7TC7 - chains D and C of the 6 polymer chains in the assembly; structure by electron microscopy, 2.90 A resolution.

Chain D:
Molecule: Methane monooxygenase component A alpha chain
Organism: Methylococcus capsulatus
Notes: EC 1.14.13.25
Reference sequence: P22869 (MEMA_METCA); numbering as in UniProt (aligned over 1-527)
Chain sequence (527 residues; each row starts with the number of its first residue):
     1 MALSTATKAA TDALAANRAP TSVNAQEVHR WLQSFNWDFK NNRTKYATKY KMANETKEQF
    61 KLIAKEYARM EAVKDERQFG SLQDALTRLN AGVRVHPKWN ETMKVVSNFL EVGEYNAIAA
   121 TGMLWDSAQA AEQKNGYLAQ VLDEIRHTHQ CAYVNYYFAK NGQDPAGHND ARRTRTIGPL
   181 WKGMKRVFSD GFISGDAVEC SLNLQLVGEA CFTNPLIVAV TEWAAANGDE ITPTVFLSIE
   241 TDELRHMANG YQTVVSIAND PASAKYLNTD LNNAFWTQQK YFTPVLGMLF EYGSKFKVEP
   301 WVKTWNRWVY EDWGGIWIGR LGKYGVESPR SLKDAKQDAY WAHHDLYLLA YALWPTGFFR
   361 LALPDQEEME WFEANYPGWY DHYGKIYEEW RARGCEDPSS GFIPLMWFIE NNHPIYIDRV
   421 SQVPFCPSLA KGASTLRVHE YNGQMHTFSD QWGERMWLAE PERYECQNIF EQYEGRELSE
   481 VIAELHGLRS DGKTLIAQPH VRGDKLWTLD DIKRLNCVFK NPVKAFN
Disordered / not traced: 1-16, 527
Bound ions: Fe ion site 1: E114, E144, H147; Fe ion site 2: E209, H246
Swiss-Prot annotation at these positions:
  - active site: C151
  - binding site (Fe cation): E114, E144, H147, E209, E243, H246
What the authors report for this chain:
  - Fe ion coordination: E114, E144, H147, E209, E243, H246

Chain C:
Molecule: Methane monooxygenase component A beta chain
Organism: Methylococcus capsulatus
Notes: EC 1.14.13.25
Reference sequence: P18798 (MEMB_METCA); residues 1-389 here = UniProt positions 1-389
Chain sequence (389 residues; each row starts with the number of its first residue):
     1 MSMLGERRRG LTDPEMAAVI LKALPEAPLD GNNKMGYFVT PRWKRLTEYE ALTVYAQPNA
    61 DWIAGGLDWG DWTQKFHGGR PSWGNETTEL RTVDWFKHRD PLRRWHAPYV KDKAEEWRYT
   121 DRFLQGYSAD GQIRAMNPTW RDEFINRYWG AFLFNEYGLF NAHSQGAREA LSDVTRVSLA
   181 FWGFDKIDIA QMIQLERGFL AKIVPGFDES TAVPKAEWTN GEVYKSARLA VEGLWQEVFD
   241 WNESAFSVHA VYDALFGQFV RREFFQRLAP RFGDNLTPFF INQAQTYFQI AKQGVQDLYY
   301 NCLGDDPEFS DYNRTVMRNW TGKWLEPTIA ALRDFMGLFA KLPAGTTDKE EITASLYRVV
   361 DDWIEDYASR IDFKADRDQI VKAVLAGLK
Disordered / not traced: 1-5

How chain D and chain C interact:
Residue-residue contacts - 7 pairs, chain D then chain C:
  N17(D) - D362(C)
  N17(D) - E365(C)
  E76(D) - K111(C)  salt bridge
  R88(D) - R9(C)
  L89(D) - R9(C)
  L89(D) - T12(C)
  R94(D) - T12(C)
Interface residues without a listed pair, chain D (6 interface residues in all): N90
Interface residues without a listed pair, chain C (9 interface residues in all): E6, L11, D13, P14

In short:
Chain D and chain C form an interface of 6 and 9 residues respectively, with 1 salt bridge. The salt-bridged
pair is E76(D)-K111(C). Curated annotation (UniProt) lists active-site residue C151(D) and 6 Fe cation-binding
residues on chain D. The paper reports Fe ion coordination by E114(D), E144(D) and H147(D) among others.
Chain D is Methane monooxygenase component A alpha chain and chain C is Methane monooxygenase component A beta
chain, both from Methylococcus capsulatus; the structure, Cryo-EM structure of methane monooxygenase
hydroxylase (by quantifoil), was determined by electron microscopy together with 7TC8 from the same study.
